PDB entry 2JZN | solution NMR | chains A and C of the 3 polymer chains in the assembly

Chain A:
Protein: Mannose-specific phosphotransferase enzyme IIA component
From: Escherichia coli
Notes: EC 2.7.1.-
UniProtKB: P69797 (PTNAB_ECOLI); numbering as in UniProt (aligned over 2-134)
Chain sequence (133 residues; each row starts with the number of its first residue):
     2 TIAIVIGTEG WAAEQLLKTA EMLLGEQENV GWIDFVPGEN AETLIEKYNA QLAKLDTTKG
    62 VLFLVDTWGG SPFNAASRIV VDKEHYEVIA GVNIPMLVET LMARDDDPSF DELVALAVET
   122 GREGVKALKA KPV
Differences from the reference sequence: engineered mutation Glu10 (His in P69797)
UniProt features mapped onto this chain:
  - site: Val89 (Involved in the phosphoryl transfer between H-10 and H-175)
  - modified residue: Lys55 (N6-acetyllysine)
  - mutagenesis: Trp12 (W12F: Slight phosphotransferase activity. Unable to dimerize), Lys48 (K48C: Retains more than 50% of phosphotransferase activity), Ser72 (S72C: Slight phosphotransferase activity. Unable to dimerize), His86 (H86N: Loss of phosphotransferase activity), Ser110 (S110C: Retains more than 50% of phosphotransferase activity)
From the paper describing this entry:
  - catalytic residues: Ser72 (proposed by the authors, not directly observed)

Chain C:
Protein: Mannose-specific phosphotransferase enzyme IIB component
From: Escherichia coli
Notes: EC 2.7.1.69
UniProtKB: P69797 (PTNAB_ECOLI); residues 209-373 here correspond to UniProt positions 159-323 (UniProt number = residue number - 50)
Chain sequence (165 residues; row label = number of the first residue in the row):
   209 NDYMVIGLAR IDDRLIHGQV ATRWTKETNV SRIIVVSDEV AADTVRKTLL TQVAPPGVTA
   269 HVVDVAKMIR VYNNPKYAGE RVMLLFTNPT DVERLVEGGV KITSVNVGGM AFRQGKTQVN
   329 NAVSVDEKDI EAFKKLNARG IELEVRKVST DPKLKMMDLI SKIDK
UniProt features mapped onto this chain:
  - active site: His225 (Pros-phosphohistidine intermediate)
  - modified residue: His225 (Phosphohistidine), Lys284 (N6-acetyllysine)

How chain A and chain C interact:
Contacting residue pairs - 13 pairs, chain A then chain C:
  Leu24(A) - Gln227(C)
  Leu24(A) - Val356(C)
  Leu25(A) - Val356(C)
  Leu25(A) - Thr358(C)
  Gly26(A) - Asp359(C)
  Val99(A) - Gln227(C)
  Glu100(A) - Gln227(C)
  Met103(A) - Gln227(C)
  Met103(A) - Arg231(C)
  Met103(A) - Lys234(C)
  Lys132(A) - Leu257(C)
  Pro133(A) - Thr256(C)
  Val134(A) - Val253(C)
Interface residues without a listed pair, chain A (11 interface residues in all): Met23, Leu129
Interface residues without a listed pair, chain C (12 interface residues in all): Thr230, Gln260, Lys355
Interface features reported in the paper:
  - residue pairs: Thr230(C)-Met103(A)
  - interface residues, chain A: Met23(A), Leu24(A), Leu25(A), Val99(A), Met103(A), Leu129(A), Lys132(A), Pro133(A), Val134(A)
  - interface residues, chain C: Val253(C), Leu257(C)

Overview:
11 residues of chain A and 12 residues of chain C are in contact. The paper describes a contact between
Thr230(C) and Met103(A). UniProt lists 5 mutagenesis sites on chain A; active-site residue His225(C) on chain
C. The paper reports the catalytic residue Ser72(A); interface residues Met23(A), Leu24(A) and Val253(C) among
others.
Chain A is Mannose-specific phosphotransferase enzyme IIA component and chain C is Mannose-specific
phosphotransferase enzyme IIB component, both from Escherichia coli; the structure, Solution NMR structure of
the productive complex between IIAMannose and IIBMannose of the mannose transporter of ..., was determined by
solution NMR (same publication as 1VSQ and 2JZO).
